Entry 5O8Y (X-ray diffraction, 2.30 A resolution); this record covers chains A and G of the 6 polymer chains in the assembly.

== Chain A (and G) ==
Molecule: Transcriptional regulatory protein RcsB
Source organism: Salmonella typhimurium (strain LT2 / SGSC1412 / ATCC 700720)
Notes: chain G of this document is another copy of the same molecule, construct and numbering; everything in this record applies to it too
UniProt: P58663 (RCSB_SALTY); residues 1-216 here = UniProt positions 1-216
Amino-acid sequence (216 residues; row label = number of the first residue in the row):
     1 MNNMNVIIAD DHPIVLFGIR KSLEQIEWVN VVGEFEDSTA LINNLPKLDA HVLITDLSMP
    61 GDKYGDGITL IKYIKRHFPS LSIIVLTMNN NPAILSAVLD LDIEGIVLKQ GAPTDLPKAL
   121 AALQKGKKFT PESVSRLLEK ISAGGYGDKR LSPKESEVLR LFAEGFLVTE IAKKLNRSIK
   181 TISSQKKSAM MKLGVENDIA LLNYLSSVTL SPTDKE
Not modelled in the structure: 1-2, 209-216 (chain G: 1, 209-216)
Curated features (UniProtKB/Swiss-Prot):
  - DNA-binding region: Val168 to Lys187 (H-T-H motif)
  - modified residue: Asp56 (4-aspartylphosphate)
Reported in the primary citation:
  - binding site for sulfate ion: Ser58, Thr87, Lys109, Glu170
  - conformationally variable residues (side-chain flip): Met88
  - mutagenesis - R160A, K180A, Q185A, S207C: decreased signaling
  - self-association interface (contacts with another copy of this molecule); pairs are residue here / residue on that copy: Ser58-Glu170
  - mutagenesis - A93D, R160D, K180A, Q185A, L202D, S207C: abolished signaling
  - mutagenesis - M88A/S207C, L202F: unchanged signaling
  - mutagenesis - K154A, K187A: decreased binding to P1flhDC
  - mutagenesis - D56A: abolished catalytic activity
  - mutagenesis - H12A, S58A, E170A: decreased catalytic activity
  - mutagenesis - M88A (5x): increased catalytic activity
  - mutagenesis - H12A, K180A, Q185A: abolished binding to P1flhDC
  - mutagenesis - M88A: increased binding to P1flhDC
  - mutagenesis - D56A: decreased signaling in response to capsule

== Chain A / chain G interface ==
Residue-residue contacts (23; chain A residue first):
  Thr39(A) - Pro46(G)
  Asn43(A) - Pro46(G)  hydrogen bond (side chain-backbone)
  Asp62(A) - Asp49(G)
  Asp62(A) - His51(G)  salt bridge
  Asp62(A) - Ser80(G)
  Lys63(A) - Leu45(G)  hydrogen bond (side chain-backbone)
  Lys63(A) - Pro46(G)
  Lys63(A) - Leu48(G)  hydrogen bond (side chain-backbone)
  Lys63(A) - Ala50(G)
  Lys63(A) - Phe78(G)
  Lys63(A) - Pro79(G)
  Lys63(A) - Ser80(G)  hydrogen bond (backbone-backbone)
  Tyr64(A) - Pro46(G)
  Tyr64(A) - His77(G)
  Tyr64(A) - Phe78(G)  hydrophobic
  Tyr64(A) - Pro79(G)
  Tyr64(A) - Ser80(G)
  Gly65(A) - Ser80(G)  hydrogen bond (backbone-side chain)
  Tyr73(A) - Arg76(G)
  Tyr73(A) - His77(G)  hydrogen bond (side chain-backbone)
  Tyr73(A) - Pro79(G)
  Arg76(A) - Arg76(G)
  His77(A) - His77(G)
Interface residues without a listed pair, chain G (12 interface residues in all): Leu81

== In short ==
The interface between chain A and chain G involves 9 residues on one side and 12 on the other; the contacts
include 6 hydrogen bonds and 1 salt bridge. Polar pairs include Asp62(A)-His51(G), Asn43(A)-Pro46(G) and
Lys63(A)-Leu45(G). From the paper: a binding site for sulfate ion at Ser58(A), Thr87(A) and Lys109(A) among
others; A93D, R160D and K180A of chain A, among others, abolish signaling; 16 substitutions were tested in
all.
Chain A and chain G are both Transcriptional regulatory protein RcsB (Salmonella typhimurium (strain LT2 /
SGSC1412 / ATCC 700720)); the structure, Conformational dynamism for DNA interaction in Salmonella typhimurium
RcsB response regulator, was determined by X-ray diffraction (same publication as 5O8Z, 6EO2 and 6EO3).
